Entry 3J4F (electron microscopy, 8.60 A resolution (very low resolution: no residue pairs are listed; an interface is given only as per-side residue counts)); this record covers chains E and F of the 6 polymer chains in the assembly.

[Chain E (and F)]
Protein: capsid protein
From: Human immunodeficiency virus 1
Notes: chain F of this document is another copy of the same molecule, construct and numbering; everything in this record applies to it too
Reference sequence: Q79791 (Q79791_9HIV1); residues 1-231 here correspond to UniProt positions 133-363 (UniProt number = residue number + 132)
Sequence (231 residues; each row starts with the number of its first residue):
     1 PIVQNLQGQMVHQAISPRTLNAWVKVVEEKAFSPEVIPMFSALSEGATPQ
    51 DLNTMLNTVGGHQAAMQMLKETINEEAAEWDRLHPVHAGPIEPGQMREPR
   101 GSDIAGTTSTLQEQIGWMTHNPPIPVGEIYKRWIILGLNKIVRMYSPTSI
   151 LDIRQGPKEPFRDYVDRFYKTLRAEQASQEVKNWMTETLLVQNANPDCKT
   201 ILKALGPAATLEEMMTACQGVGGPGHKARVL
Disulfides: Cys-198/Cys-218
Differences from the reference sequence: engineered mutation Glu-92 (Ala224 in Q79791)

[Chain E / chain F interface]
At this resolution (9 A) residue pairs are not listed: 28 residues of chain E and 23 of chain F lie at the interface.

[Summary]
The interface between chain E and chain F involves 28 residues on one side and 23 on the other.
Chain E and chain F are both capsid protein (Human immunodeficiency virus 1); the structure, Structure of
HIV-1 capsid protein by cryo-EM, was determined by electron microscopy together with 3J34, 3J3Q and 3J3Y from
the same study.
